Entry 6HLS (electron microscopy, 3.21 A resolution); this record covers chains B and C of the 12 polymer chains in the assembly.

Chain B:
Molecule: DNA-directed RNA polymerase I subunit RPA135
Source organism: Saccharomyces cerevisiae (strain ATCC 204508 / S288c)
Notes: EC 2.7.7.6
Reference sequence: P22138 (RPA2_YEAST); numbering as in UniProt (aligned over 1-1203)
Sequence (1203 residues; row label = number of the first residue in the row):
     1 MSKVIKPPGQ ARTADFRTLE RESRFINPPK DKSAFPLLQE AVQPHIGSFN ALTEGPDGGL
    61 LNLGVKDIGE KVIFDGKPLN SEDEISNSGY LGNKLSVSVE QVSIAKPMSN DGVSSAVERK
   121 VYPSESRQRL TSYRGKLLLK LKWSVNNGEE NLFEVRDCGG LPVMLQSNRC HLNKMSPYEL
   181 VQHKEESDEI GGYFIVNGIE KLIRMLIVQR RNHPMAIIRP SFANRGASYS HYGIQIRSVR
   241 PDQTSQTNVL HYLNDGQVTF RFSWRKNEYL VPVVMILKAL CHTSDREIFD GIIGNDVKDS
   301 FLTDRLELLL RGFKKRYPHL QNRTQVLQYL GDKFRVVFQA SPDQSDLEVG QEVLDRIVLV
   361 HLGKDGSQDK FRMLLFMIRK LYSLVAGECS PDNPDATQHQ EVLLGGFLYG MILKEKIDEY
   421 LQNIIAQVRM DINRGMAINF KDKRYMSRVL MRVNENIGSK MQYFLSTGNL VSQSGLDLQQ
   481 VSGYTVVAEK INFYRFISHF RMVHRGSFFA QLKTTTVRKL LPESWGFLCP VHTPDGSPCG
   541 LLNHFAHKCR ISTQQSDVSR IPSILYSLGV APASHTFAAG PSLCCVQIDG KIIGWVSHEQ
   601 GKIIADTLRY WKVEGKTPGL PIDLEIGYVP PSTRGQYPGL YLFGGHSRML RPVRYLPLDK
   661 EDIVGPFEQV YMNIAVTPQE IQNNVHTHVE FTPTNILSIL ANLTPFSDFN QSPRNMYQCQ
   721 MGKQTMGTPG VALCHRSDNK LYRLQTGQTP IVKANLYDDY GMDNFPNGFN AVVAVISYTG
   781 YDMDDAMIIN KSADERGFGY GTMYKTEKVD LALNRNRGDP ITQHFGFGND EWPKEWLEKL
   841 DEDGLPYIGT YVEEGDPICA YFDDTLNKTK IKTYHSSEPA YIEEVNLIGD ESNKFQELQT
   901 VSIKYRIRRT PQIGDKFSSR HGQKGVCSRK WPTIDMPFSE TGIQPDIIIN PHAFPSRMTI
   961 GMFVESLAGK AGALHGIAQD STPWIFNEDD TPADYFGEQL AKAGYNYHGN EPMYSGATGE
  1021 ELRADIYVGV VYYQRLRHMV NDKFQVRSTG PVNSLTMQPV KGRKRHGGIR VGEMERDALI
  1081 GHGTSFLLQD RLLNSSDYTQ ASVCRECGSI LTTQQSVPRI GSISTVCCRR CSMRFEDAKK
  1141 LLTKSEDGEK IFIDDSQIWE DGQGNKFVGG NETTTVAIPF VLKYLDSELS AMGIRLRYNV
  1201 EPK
Not modelled in the structure: 1-9, 79-88, 112-115, 1039-1042, 1140-1152
Curated features (UniProtKB/Swiss-Prot):
  - zinc finger: Cys1104 to Cys1131 (C4-type)
  - modified residue: Ser2 (N-acetylserine), Ser81 (Phosphoserine), Ser1156 (Phosphoserine)
  - mutagenesis: Cys1104 (C1104A: No effect; when associated with A-1107; A-1128 and A-1131), Cys1107 (C1107A: Lethal. Abolishes recruitment of RPA1 to Pol I. No effect; when associated with A-1104; A-1128 and A-1131), Cys1127 (C1127R: Responsible of suppression of RPA190-5 and RPA190-1 mutations), Cys1128 (C1128A: No effect; when associated with A-1104; A-1107 and A-1131), Cys1131 (C1131A: No effect; when associated with A-1104; A-1107 and A-1128)
Metal / ion sites: Zn2+: Cys1104, Cys1107, Cys1128

Chain C:
Molecule: DNA-directed RNA polymerases I and III subunit RPAC1
Source organism: Saccharomyces cerevisiae (strain ATCC 204508 / S288c)
Reference sequence: P07703 (RPAC1_YEAST); residues 1-335 here = UniProt positions 1-335
Sequence (335 residues; each row starts with the number of its first residue):
     1 MSNIVGIEYN RVTNTTSTDF PGFSKDAENE WNVEKFKKDF EVNISSLDAR EANFDLINID
    61 TSIANAFRRI MISEVPSVAA EYVYFFNNTS VIQDEVLAHR IGLVPLKVDP DMLTWVDSNL
   121 PDDEKFTDEN TIVLSLNVKC TRNPDAPKGS TDPKELYNNA HVYARDLKFE PQGRQSTTFA
   181 DCPVVPADPD ILLAKLRPGQ EISLKAHCIL GIGGDHAKFS PVSTASYRLL PQINILQPIK
   241 GESARRFQKC FPPGVIGIDE GSDEAYVKDA RKDTVSREVL RYEEFADKVK LGRVRNHFIF
   301 NVESAGAMTP EEIFFKSVRI LKNKAEYLKN CPITQ
Not modelled in the structure: 1-29, 334-335
Curated features (UniProtKB/Swiss-Prot):
  - modified residue: Ser2 (N-acetylserine), Ser17 (Phosphoserine)

How chain B and chain C interact:
Residue-residue contacts (55):
  Ile26(B) - Thr151(C)
  Arg743(B) - Gln93(C)  hydrogen bond
  Gln745(B) - Gln93(C)
  Gln745(B) - Val96(C)
  Lys791(B) - Gly214(C)  hydrogen bond (side chain-backbone)
  Ser792(B) - Ala217(C)
  Glu795(B) - His99(C)  hydrogen bond (backbone-side chain)
  Glu795(B) - Leu103(C)
  Glu795(B) - His216(C)  salt bridge
  Glu795(B) - Ala217(C)
  Arg796(B) - His99(C)
  Arg796(B) - Leu103(C)
  Gly797(B) - His99(C)
  Tyr800(B) - Glu95(C)
  Thr802(B) - Gln93(C)
  Thr802(B) - Glu95(C)
  Tyr804(B) - Gln93(C)
  Arg906(B) - Gln93(C)
  Arg906(B) - Asp94(C)  salt bridge
  Arg906(B) - Glu95(C)  salt bridge
  Arg908(B) - Glu95(C)
  Ile934(B) - Arg69(C)  hydrogen bond (backbone-side chain)
  Ile934(B) - Ile72(C)  hydrophobic
  Ile934(B) - Ser73(C)
  Asp935(B) - Arg69(C)  salt bridge
  Phe938(B) - Arg68(C)
  Phe938(B) - Ser226(C)
  Phe938(B) - Tyr227(C)
  Glu940(B) - Arg228(C)
  Glu940(B) - Val275(C)
  Glu940(B) - Arg293(C)  salt bridge
  Gly942(B) - Thr224(C)  hydrogen bond (backbone-side chain)
  Gly942(B) - Ser226(C)
  Gln944(B) - Arg68(C)
  Ala1001(B) - Glu278(C)
  Gly1004(B) - Thr274(C)  hydrogen bond (backbone-side chain)
  Gly1004(B) - Ser276(C)  hydrogen bond (backbone-side chain)
  Tyr1005(B) - Ser276(C)  hydrogen bond (backbone-side chain)
  Asn1006(B) - Ser276(C)
  Tyr1007(B) - Arg281(C)
  Pro1012(B) - Val275(C)
  Tyr1014(B) - Arg228(C)
  Tyr1014(B) - Leu229(C)  hydrogen bond (side chain-backbone)
  Tyr1014(B) - Arg293(C)  hydrogen bond
  Gly1016(B) - Asn65(C)  hydrogen bond (backbone-side chain)
  Gly1016(B) - Arg69(C)  hydrogen bond (backbone-side chain)
  Ala1017(B) - Asn65(C)  hydrogen bond (backbone-side chain)
  Thr1018(B) - Thr61(C)
  Thr1018(B) - Asn65(C)
  Gly1019(B) - Thr61(C)
  Gly1019(B) - Asn65(C)
  Gly1019(B) - Tyr227(C)  hydrogen bond (backbone-side chain)
  Glu1020(B) - Thr61(C)  hydrogen bond
  Glu1021(B) - Arg293(C)  salt bridge
  Asp1025(B) - Arg277(C)  salt bridge
Also at the interface, not in a pair above, chain B (39 interface residues in all): Asn27, Tyr881, Thr933, Ser939, His1008, Ser1015
Also at the interface, not in a pair above, chain C (29 interface residues in all): Asp215

Overview:
39 residues of chain B and 29 residues of chain C are in contact; the contacts include 15 hydrogen bonds and 7
salt bridges. Among the polar pairs are Glu795(B)-His216(C), Arg906(B)-Asp94(C) and Arg906(B)-Glu95(C).
UniProt lists 5 mutagenesis sites on chain B.
Here chain B is DNA-directed RNA polymerase I subunit RPA135 and chain C is DNA-directed RNA polymerases I and
III subunit RPAC1, both from Saccharomyces cerevisiae (strain ATCC 204508 / S288c). Entry 6HLS (Yeast apo RNA
polymerase I*) was determined by electron microscopy together with 6HKO, 6HLQ and 6HLR from the same study.
